PDB entry 6DDE | electron microscopy, 3.50 A resolution | chains B and C of the 6 polymer chains in the assembly

== Chain B ==
Protein: Guanine nucleotide-binding protein G(I)/G(S)/G(T) subunit beta-1
Source organism: Homo sapiens
Reference sequence: P62873 (GBB1_HUMAN); numbering as in UniProt (aligned over 2-340)
Sequence (344 residues; numbered -3 to 340; the number before each row is that of its first residue; numbers below 1 keep their minus sign (Pro-3 is residue -3)):
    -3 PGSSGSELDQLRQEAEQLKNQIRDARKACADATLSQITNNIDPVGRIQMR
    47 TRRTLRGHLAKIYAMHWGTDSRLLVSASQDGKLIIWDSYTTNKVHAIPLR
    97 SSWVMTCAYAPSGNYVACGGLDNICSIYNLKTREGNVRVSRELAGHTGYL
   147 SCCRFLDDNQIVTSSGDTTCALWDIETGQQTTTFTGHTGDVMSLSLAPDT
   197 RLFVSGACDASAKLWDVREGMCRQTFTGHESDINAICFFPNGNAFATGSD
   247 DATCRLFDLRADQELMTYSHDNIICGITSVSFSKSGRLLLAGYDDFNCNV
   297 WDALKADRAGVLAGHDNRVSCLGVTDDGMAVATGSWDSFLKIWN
Unresolved in the structure: -3 to 4
Sequence notes: expression tag (-3 to 1)
Swiss-Prot annotation at these positions:
  - modified residue: Ser2 (N-acetylserine), His266 (Phosphohistidine)
  - natural variant: Leu30 (L30F: In MRD42; uncertain significance), Arg52 (R52G: In MRD42), Gly64 (G64V: In MRD42), Asp76 (D76E: In MRD42; D76G: In MRD42), Gly77 (G77S: In MRD42), Lys78 (K78R: In MRD42), Ile80 (I80N: In MRD42; I80T: In MRD42), His91 (H91R: In MRD42; uncertain significance), Ala92 (A92T: In MRD42), Pro94 (P94S: In MRD42), Leu95 (L95P: In MRD42), Arg96 (R96L: In MRD42), 5 further natural variant entries in UniProt

== Chain C ==
Protein: Guanine nucleotide-binding protein G(I)/G(S)/G(O) subunit gamma-2
Source organism: Homo sapiens
Reference sequence: P59768 (GBG2_HUMAN); residue numbers follow UniProt; this construct covers 1-71
Sequence (71 residues; row label = number of the first residue in the row):
     1 MASNNTASIAQARKLVEQLKMEANIDRIKVSKAAADLMAYCEAHAKEDPL
    51 LTPVPASENPFREKKFFCAIL
Unresolved in the structure: 1-8, 62-71
Swiss-Prot annotation at these positions:
  - modified residue: Ala2 (N-acetylalanine), Cys68 (Cysteine methyl ester)
  - lipidation: Cys68 (S-geranylgeranyl cysteine)

== Chain B / chain C interface ==
Pairs across the interface - 75 pairs, chain B then chain C:
  Leu7(B) - Ala12(C)
  Leu7(B) - Arg13(C)
  Leu7(B) - Val16(C)  hydrophobic
  Glu10(B) - Val16(C)
  Ala11(B) - Val16(C)  hydrophobic
  Ala11(B) - Leu19(C)
  Leu14(B) - Val16(C)
  Leu14(B) - Leu19(C)  hydrophobic
  Leu14(B) - Lys20(C)
  Ile18(B) - Glu22(C)
  Ile18(B) - Ala23(C)  hydrophobic
  Ala21(B) - Arg27(C)
  Arg22(B) - Glu22(C)  salt bridge
  Cys25(B) - Lys29(C)
  Asp27(B) - Lys29(C)
  Asp27(B) - Val30(C)
  Asp27(B) - Ser31(C)
  Ala28(B) - Val30(C)  hydrophobic
  Ala28(B) - Ser31(C)
  Thr29(B) - Ser31(C)
  Leu30(B) - Ala34(C)  hydrophobic
  Ile37(B) - Met38(C)  hydrophobic
  Val40(B) - Leu51(C)  hydrophobic
  Ile43(B) - Leu50(C)
  Ile43(B) - Leu51(C)
  Met45(B) - Leu50(C)  hydrophobic
  Arg48(B) - Phe61(C)
  Arg49(B) - Phe61(C)
  Ser84(B) - Phe61(C)
  Tyr85(B) - Pro60(C)
  Tyr85(B) - Phe61(C)  hydrophobic
  Met217(B) - Met21(C)  hydrophobic
  Cys218(B) - Gln18(C)  hydrogen bond
  Arg219(B) - Glu22(C)
  Gln220(B) - Glu22(C)
  Gln220(B) - Ile25(C)
  Thr221(B) - Gln18(C)
  Phe235(B) - Leu37(C)  hydrophobic
  Phe235(B) - Tyr40(C)  hydrophobic
  Pro236(B) - Tyr40(C)  hydrogen bond (backbone-side chain)
  Asn237(B) - Tyr40(C)
  Asp254(B) - Ala33(C)
  Arg256(B) - Ile28(C)
  Arg256(B) - Ala33(C)
  Ala257(B) - Ile28(C)
  Ala257(B) - Val30(C)  hydrophobic
  Asp258(B) - Glu22(C)
  Asp258(B) - Arg27(C)  salt bridge
  Gln259(B) - Val30(C)
  Leu261(B) - Val30(C)  hydrophobic
  Leu261(B) - Ala34(C)  hydrophobic
  Lys280(B) - Glu47(C)  hydrogen bond (side chain-backbone)
  Lys280(B) - Pro49(C)
  Ser281(B) - Tyr40(C)
  Ser281(B) - Cys41(C)  hydrogen bond (backbone-side chain)
  Ser281(B) - His44(C)  hydrogen bond (side chain-backbone)
  Ser281(B) - Glu47(C)
  Ser281(B) - Asp48(C)
  Gly282(B) - Cys41(C)
  Arg283(B) - Cys41(C)
  Arg283(B) - Leu51(C)
  Leu284(B) - Leu50(C)  hydrophobic
  Leu284(B) - Leu51(C)  hydrophobic
  Leu300(B) - Leu37(C)
  Leu300(B) - Met38(C)  hydrophobic
  Leu300(B) - Cys41(C)  hydrophobic
  Gly324(B) - Pro49(C)
  Gly324(B) - Leu50(C)
  Met325(B) - Pro49(C)  hydrophobic
  Met325(B) - Pro60(C)
  Ala326(B) - Phe61(C)  hydrophobic
  Val327(B) - Leu50(C)  hydrophobic
  Ile338(B) - Phe61(C)  hydrophobic
  Asn340(B) - Asn59(C)  hydrogen bond
  Asn340(B) - Phe61(C)
Also at the interface, not in a pair above, chain B (52 interface residues in all): Lys15, Ala26, Ile33, Ser279, Asp323, Trp339
Also at the interface, not in a pair above, chain C (33 interface residues in all): Asp26, Ala35, Ala45

== Overview ==
Chain B and chain C form an interface of 52 and 33 residues respectively; the contacts include 6 hydrogen
bonds and 2 salt bridges. Polar contacts include Arg22(B)-Glu22(C), Asp258(B)-Arg27(C) and Cys218(B)-Gln18(C).
Here chain B is Guanine nucleotide-binding protein G(I)/G(S)/G(T) subunit beta-1 and chain C is Guanine
nucleotide-binding protein G(I)/G(S)/G(O) subunit gamma-2, both from Homo sapiens. Entry 6DDE (Mu Opioid
Receptor-Gi Protein Complex) was determined by electron microscopy, deposited together with 6DDF.
